PDB entry 4UQQ | electron microscopy, 7.60 A resolution (low resolution: residue-level contacts below are approximate; hydrogen-bond / salt-bridge calls are withheld) | chains C and D of the 4 polymer chains in the assembly

== Chain C (and D) ==
Molecule: Glutamate receptor ionotropic, kainate 2
From: Rattus norvegicus
Notes: fragment: atd lbd and partial tmd, residues 32-908; chain D of this document is another copy of the same molecule, construct and numbering; everything in this record applies to it too
UniProt: P42260 (GRIK2_RAT); residues 1-877 here correspond to UniProt positions 32-908 (UniProt number = residue number + 31)
Chain sequence (882 residues; each row starts with the number of its first residue):
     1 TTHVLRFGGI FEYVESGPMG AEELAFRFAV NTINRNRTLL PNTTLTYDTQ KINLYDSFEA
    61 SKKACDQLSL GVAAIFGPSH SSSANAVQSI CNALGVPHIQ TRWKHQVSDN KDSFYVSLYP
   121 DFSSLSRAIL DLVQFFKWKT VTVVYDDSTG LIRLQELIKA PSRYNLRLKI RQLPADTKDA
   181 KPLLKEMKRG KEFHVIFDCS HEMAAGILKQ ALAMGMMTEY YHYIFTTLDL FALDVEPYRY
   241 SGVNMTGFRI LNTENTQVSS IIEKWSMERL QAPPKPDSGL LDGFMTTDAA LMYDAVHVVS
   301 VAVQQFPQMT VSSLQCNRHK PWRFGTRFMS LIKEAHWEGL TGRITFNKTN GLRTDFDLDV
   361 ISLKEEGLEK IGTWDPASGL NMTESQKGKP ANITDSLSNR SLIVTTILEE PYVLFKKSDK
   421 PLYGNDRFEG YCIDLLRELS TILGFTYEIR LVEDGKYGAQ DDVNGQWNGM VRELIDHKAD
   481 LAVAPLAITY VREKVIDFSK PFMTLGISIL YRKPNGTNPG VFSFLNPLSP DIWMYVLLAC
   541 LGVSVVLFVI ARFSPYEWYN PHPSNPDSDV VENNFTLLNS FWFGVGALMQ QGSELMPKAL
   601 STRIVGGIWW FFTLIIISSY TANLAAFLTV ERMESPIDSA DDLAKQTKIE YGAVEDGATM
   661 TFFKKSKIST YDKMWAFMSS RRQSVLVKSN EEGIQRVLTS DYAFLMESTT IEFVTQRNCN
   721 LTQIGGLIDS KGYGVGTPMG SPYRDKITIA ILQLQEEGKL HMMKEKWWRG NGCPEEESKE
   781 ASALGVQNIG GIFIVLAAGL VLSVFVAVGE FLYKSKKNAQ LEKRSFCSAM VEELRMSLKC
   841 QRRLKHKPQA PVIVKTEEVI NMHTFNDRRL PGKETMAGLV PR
Disordered / not traced: 1, 385-398, 514-519, 541-609, 633-635, 776-786, 798-882 (chain D: 1, 385-398, 514-519, 538-608, 633-635, 776-786, 795-882)
Cystine bridges: Cys65-Cys316, Cys719-Cys773
Sequence notes: expression tag (878-882); variant Val536 (Ile567 in P42260), Cys540 (Tyr571 in P42260); engineered mutation Val545 (Cys576 in P42260), Ser564 (Cys595 in P42260)
Residues lining bound ligands: glutamic acid (GLU): Tyr457, Pro485, Leu486, Ala487, Arg492, Val654, Gly657, Ala658, Thr659, Asn690, Glu707, Tyr733
Swiss-Prot annotation at these positions:
  - binding site (L-glutamate): Pro485, Ala487, Arg492, Ala658, Thr659, Glu707
  - modified residue (Phosphoserine): Ser815, Ser837
  - glycosylation (N-linked (GlcNAc...) asparagine): Asn36, Asn42, Asn244, Asn347, Asn381, Asn392, Asn399, Asn515, Asn720
  - cross-link: Lys855 (Glycyl lysine isopeptide (Lys-Gly) (interchain with G-Cter in SUMO1))

== How chain C and chain D interact ==
Pairs across the interface - 73 pairs, chain C then chain D:
  Tyr55(C) - Val107(D)
  Tyr55(C) - Asp109(D)
  Tyr55(C) - Asn110(D)
  Asp56(C) - Ser89(D)
  Ser57(C) - Asn85(D)
  Ser57(C) - Ala86(D)
  Ser57(C) - Ser89(D)
  Phe58(C) - Ser89(D)
  Phe58(C) - Ile90(D)
  Phe58(C) - Ala93(D)
  Phe58(C) - Cys316(D)
  Lys62(C) - Cys316(D)
  Lys62(C) - Asn317(D)
  Lys62(C) - His319(D)
  Asn85(C) - Ser57(D)
  Ala86(C) - Ser57(D)
  Ser89(C) - Asp56(D)
  Ser89(C) - Ser57(D)
  Ser89(C) - Phe58(D)
  Ile90(C) - Phe58(D)
  Ala93(C) - Phe58(D)
  His105(C) - Ser148(D)
  Val107(C) - Tyr55(D)
  Asp109(C) - Tyr55(D)
  Asn110(C) - Tyr55(D)
  Tyr145(C) - Gln155(D)
  Tyr145(C) - Lys159(D)
  Ser148(C) - His105(D)
  Ser148(C) - Ile152(D)
  Ser148(C) - Gln155(D)
  Ile152(C) - Ser148(D)
  Gln155(C) - Tyr145(D)
  Gln155(C) - Ser148(D)
  Ile158(C) - Ile170(D)
  Lys159(C) - Tyr145(D)
  Lys159(C) - Ile170(D)
  Lys159(C) - Gln172(D)
  Ser162(C) - Lys169(D)
  Ser162(C) - Ile170(D)
  Ser162(C) - Arg171(D)
  Lys169(C) - Ser162(D)
  Ile170(C) - Ile158(D)
  Ile170(C) - Lys159(D)
  Arg171(C) - Ser162(D)
  Gln172(C) - Lys159(D)
  Cys316(C) - Phe58(D)
  Cys316(C) - Lys62(D)
  Asn317(C) - Lys62(D)
  His319(C) - Lys62(D)
  Ile532(C) - Ile789(D)
  Tyr535(C) - Phe793(D)
  Val536(C) - Phe793(D)
  Phe611(C) - Trp533(D)
  Phe612(C) - Ile792(D)
  Phe612(C) - Phe793(D)
  Leu614(C) - Ile617(D)
  Ile615(C) - Phe524(D)
  Ile615(C) - Tyr620(D)
  Ile615(C) - Ile792(D)
  Ser618(C) - Tyr620(D)
  Ser618(C) - Thr621(D)
  Ser619(C) - Leu624(D)
  Ser619(C) - Ile789(D)
  Thr621(C) - Thr621(D)
  Ala622(C) - Thr621(D)
  Ala622(C) - Leu624(D)
  Ala622(C) - Ala625(D)
  Ala622(C) - Leu628(D)
  Asn623(C) - Leu628(D)
  Ala626(C) - Leu628(D)
  Ala626(C) - Thr629(D)
  Thr629(C) - Thr629(D)
  Lys673(C) - Ser669(D)
Other interface residues (no listed pair), chain C (55 interface residues in all): Ser82, Leu94, Asp147, Thr149, Leu151, Ala539, Ile616, Ala625, Val630, Thr647, Ser680, Arg681
Other interface residues (no listed pair), chain D (50 interface residues in all): Ser82, Leu94, Asp147, Thr149, Leu151, Asp641, Ile668, Thr670, Tyr671

== Summary ==
Chain C and chain D form an interface of 55 and 50 residues respectively. Chain C binds glutamic acid. UniProt
lists 6 L-glutamate-binding residues on chain C.
Chain C and chain D are both Glutamate receptor ionotropic, kainate 2 (Rattus norvegicus); the structure,
Electron density map of GluK2 desensitized state in complex with 2S,4R-4-methylglutamate, was determined by
electron microscopy together with 4UQ6, 4UQJ and 4UQK from the same study.
